6PPD - chains W and S of the 16 polymer chains in the assembly; structure by electron microscopy, 3.70 A resolution.

Chain W (and S):
Name: Major capsid protein
Source organism: Human herpesvirus 8
Notes: chain S of this document is another copy of the same molecule, construct and numbering; everything in this record applies to it too
UniProtKB: D0UZN7 (D0UZN7_HHV8); residues 1-1376 here = UniProt positions 1-1376
Sequence (1376 residues; numbered 1 to 1376; the number before each row is that of its first residue):
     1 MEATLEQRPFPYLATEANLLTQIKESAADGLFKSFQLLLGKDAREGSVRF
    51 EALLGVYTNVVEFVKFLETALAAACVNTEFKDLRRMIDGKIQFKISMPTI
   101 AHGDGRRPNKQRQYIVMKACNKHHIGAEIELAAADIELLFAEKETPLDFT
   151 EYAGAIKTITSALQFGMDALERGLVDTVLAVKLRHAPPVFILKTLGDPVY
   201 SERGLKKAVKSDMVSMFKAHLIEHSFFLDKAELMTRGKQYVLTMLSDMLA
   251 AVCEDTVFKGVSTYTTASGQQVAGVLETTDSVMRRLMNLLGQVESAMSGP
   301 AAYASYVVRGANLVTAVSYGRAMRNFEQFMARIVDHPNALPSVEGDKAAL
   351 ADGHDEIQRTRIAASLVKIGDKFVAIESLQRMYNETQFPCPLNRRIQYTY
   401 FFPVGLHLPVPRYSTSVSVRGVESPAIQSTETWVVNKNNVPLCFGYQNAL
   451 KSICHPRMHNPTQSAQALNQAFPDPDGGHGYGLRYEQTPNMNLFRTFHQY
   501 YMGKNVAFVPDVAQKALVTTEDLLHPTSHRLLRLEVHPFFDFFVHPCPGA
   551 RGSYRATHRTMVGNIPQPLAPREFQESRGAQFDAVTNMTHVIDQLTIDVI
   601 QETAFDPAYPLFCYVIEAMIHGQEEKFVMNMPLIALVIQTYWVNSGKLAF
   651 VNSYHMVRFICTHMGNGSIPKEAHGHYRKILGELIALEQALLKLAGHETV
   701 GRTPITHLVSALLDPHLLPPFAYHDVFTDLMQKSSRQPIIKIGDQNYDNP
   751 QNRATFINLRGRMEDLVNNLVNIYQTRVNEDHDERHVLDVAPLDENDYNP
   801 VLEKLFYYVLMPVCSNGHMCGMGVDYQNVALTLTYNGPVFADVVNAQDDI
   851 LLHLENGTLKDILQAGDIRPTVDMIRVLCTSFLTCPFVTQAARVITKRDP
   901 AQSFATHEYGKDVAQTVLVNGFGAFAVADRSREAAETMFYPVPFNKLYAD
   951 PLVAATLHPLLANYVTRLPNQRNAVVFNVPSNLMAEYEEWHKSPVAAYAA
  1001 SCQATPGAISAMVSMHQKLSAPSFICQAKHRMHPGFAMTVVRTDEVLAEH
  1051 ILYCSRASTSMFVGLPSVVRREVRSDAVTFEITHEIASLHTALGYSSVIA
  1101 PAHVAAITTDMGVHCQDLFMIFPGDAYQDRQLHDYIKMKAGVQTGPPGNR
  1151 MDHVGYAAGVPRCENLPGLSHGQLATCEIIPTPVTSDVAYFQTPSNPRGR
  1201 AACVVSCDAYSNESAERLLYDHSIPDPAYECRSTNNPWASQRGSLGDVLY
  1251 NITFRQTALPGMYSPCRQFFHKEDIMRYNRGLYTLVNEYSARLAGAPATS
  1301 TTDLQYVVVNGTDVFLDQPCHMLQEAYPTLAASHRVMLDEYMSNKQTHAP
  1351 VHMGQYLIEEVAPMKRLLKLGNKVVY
Not modelled in the structure: 1142-1163 (chain S: 1-2, 301-360, 1142-1165, 1253-1261)

Chain W / chain S interface:
Contacting residue pairs - 61 pairs, chain W then chain S:
  Pro11(W) - Val56(S)
  Tyr12(W) - Val56(S)  hydrophobic
  Tyr12(W) - Tyr57(S)
  Tyr12(W) - Thr58(S)
  Leu13(W) - Val56(S)  hydrogen bond (backbone-backbone)
  Leu13(W) - Tyr57(S)
  Leu13(W) - Thr58(S)  hydrogen bond (backbone-backbone)
  Ala14(W) - Thr58(S)
  Ala14(W) - Val60(S)  hydrophobic
  Thr15(W) - Tyr57(S)
  Thr15(W) - Thr58(S)  hydrogen bond (backbone-backbone)
  Leu20(W) - Asn59(S)
  Leu20(W) - Glu385(S)
  Leu20(W) - Gln387(S)
  Gln22(W) - Gln387(S)
  Lys24(W) - Gln387(S)
  Gly40(W) - Glu130(S)
  Lys41(W) - Glu130(S)  hydrogen bond (backbone-side chain)
  Lys41(W) - Ala132(S)
  Lys41(W) - Arg1074(S)
  Arg44(W) - Ala132(S)
  Arg44(W) - Thr158(S)
  Glu45(W) - Gly154(S)
  Glu45(W) - Thr158(S)  hydrogen bond
  Ser47(W) - Glu151(S)
  Val48(W) - Glu151(S)  hydrogen bond (backbone-side chain)
  Phe50(W) - Leu147(S)  hydrophobic
  Glu51(W) - Ala3(S)
  Leu53(W) - Phe10(S)  hydrophobic
  Val56(W) - Phe10(S)  hydrophobic
  Val56(W) - Tyr12(S)  hydrophobic
  Val56(W) - Leu13(S)  hydrogen bond (backbone-backbone)
  Tyr57(W) - Tyr12(S)
  Tyr57(W) - Leu13(S)
  Thr58(W) - Tyr12(S)
  Thr58(W) - Leu13(S)  hydrogen bond (backbone-backbone)
  Thr58(W) - Ala14(S)
  Thr58(W) - Thr15(S)  hydrogen bond (backbone-backbone)
  Asn59(W) - Leu20(S)
  Val60(W) - Ala14(S)  hydrophobic
  Glu130(W) - Gly40(S)
  Glu130(W) - Lys41(S)  salt bridge
  Ala132(W) - Lys41(S)
  Ala132(W) - Arg44(S)
  Leu147(W) - Val48(S)  hydrophobic
  Leu147(W) - Phe50(S)  hydrophobic
  Glu151(W) - Gly46(S)
  Glu151(W) - Ser47(S)
  Glu151(W) - Val48(S)
  Gly154(W) - Glu45(S)
  Thr158(W) - Ala43(S)
  Thr158(W) - Arg44(S)
  Thr158(W) - Glu45(S)
  Arg381(W) - Asn18(S)
  Asn384(W) - Leu20(S)
  Glu385(W) - Asn18(S)  hydrogen bond
  Glu385(W) - Leu20(S)
  Gln387(W) - Leu20(S)  hydrogen bond (side chain-backbone)
  Gln387(W) - Ile23(S)
  Gln387(W) - Lys24(S)
  Ala1077(W) - Lys41(S)
Interface residues without a listed pair, chain W (44 interface residues in all): Phe10, Ala17, Asn18, Leu19, Thr21, Ala43, Gly46, Val61, Glu62, Leu131, Asp1076
Interface residues without a listed pair, chain S (44 interface residues in all): Pro11, Glu16, Ala17, Leu19, Gln22, Leu53, Val61, Asp135, Arg381, Asn384, Ala1077

Summary:
Chain W and chain S each contribute 44 residues to their interface, with 11 hydrogen bonds and 1 salt bridge.
Polar pairs include Glu130(W)-Lys41(S), Glu45(W)-Thr158(S) and Val48(W)-Glu151(S).
Both chains are Major capsid protein (Human herpesvirus 8). Entry 6PPD (Kaposi's sarcoma-associated
herpesvirus (KSHV), C1 penton vertex register, CATC-absent structure) was determined by electron microscopy
(same publication as 6PPB, 6PPH and 6PPI).
